Entry 2IDO (X-ray diffraction, 2.10 A resolution); this record covers chains A and B.

Chain A:
Name: DNA polymerase III epsilon subunit
From: Escherichia coli
Notes: EC 2.7.7.7; fragment: exonuclease domain
UniProt: P03007 (DPO3E_ECOLI); residue numbers follow UniProt; this construct covers 1-186
Sequence (186 residues; row label = number of the first residue in the row):
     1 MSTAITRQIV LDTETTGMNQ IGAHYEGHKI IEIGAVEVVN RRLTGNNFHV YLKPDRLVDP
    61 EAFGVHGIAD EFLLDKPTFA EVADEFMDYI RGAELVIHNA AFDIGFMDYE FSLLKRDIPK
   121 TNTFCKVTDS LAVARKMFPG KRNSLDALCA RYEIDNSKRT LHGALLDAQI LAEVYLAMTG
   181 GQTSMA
Disordered / not traced: 1-5, 158, 160, 181-186
UniProt features mapped onto this chain:
  - active site: His162 (Proton acceptor)
  - binding site (a divalent metal cation): Asp12, Glu14, Asp167
  - binding site (substrate): Asp12, Glu14, Glu61, His66, Asp167
  - mutagenesis: Thr15 (T15I: In mutD5, reduces suppression of AZT sensitivity of holC or yoaA knockouts, reduces exonuclease activity)
Bound ions: Mn2+ site 1: Asp12 (together with thymidine-5'-phosphate); Mn2+ site 2: Asp12, Glu14, Asp167 (together with thymidine-5'-phosphate)
Residues lining bound ligands: thymidine-5'-phosphate (TMP): Asp12, Thr13, Glu14, Thr15, Gly17, Met18, Glu61, Ala62, Val65, His66, Phe102, Arg159, His162, Asp167
Reported in the primary citation:
  - catalytic residues: His162 (citing earlier work)
  - conformationally variable residues (order/disorder transition): Lys158 to Thr160
  - binding site for thymidine-5'-phosphate: His66 (citing earlier work)
  - mutagenesis - H66Y: decreased catalytic activity (citing earlier work)

Chain B:
Name: Hot protein
From: Enterobacteria phage
UniProt: Q71T70 (Q71T70_BPP1); residues 1-83 here correspond to UniProt positions 5-87 (UniProt number = residue number + 4)
Sequence (83 residues; each row starts with the number of its first residue):
     1 MYDWNIAAKS QEERDKVNVD LAASGVAYKE RLNIPVIAEQ VAREQPENLR TYFMERLRHY
    61 RQLSLQLPKG SDPAYQKDDA VKK
Disordered / not traced: 1, 77-83
Reported in the primary citation:
  - conformationally variable residues (order/disorder transition): Ile6 to Ala8, Asn33 to Gln45

Interface between chain A and chain B:
Contacting residue pairs (45; chain A residue first):
  Asn47(A) with Asn5(B), hydrogen bond (backbone-side chain); Ala7(B)
  Phe48(A) with Asn5(B)
  His49(A) with Asn5(B), hydrogen bond (backbone-side chain); Ile6(B), hydrogen bond (backbone-backbone); Ala7(B)
  Val50(A) with Trp4(B); Asn5(B)
  Tyr51(A) with Ile6(B), hydrophobic; Val17(B), hydrophobic; Leu21(B)
  Leu57(A) with Leu67(B), hydrophobic; Pro68(B), hydrophobic; Ala74(B), hydrophobic
  Val58(A) with Tyr28(B)
  Pro60(A) with Tyr28(B); Tyr75(B), hydrophobic
  Phe63(A) with Tyr28(B), hydrophobic; Lys29(B)
  Ala69(A) with Ser24(B); Tyr28(B), hydrophobic
  Asp70(A) with Tyr28(B); Arg31(B), salt bridge; Leu67(B); Tyr75(B), hydrogen bond
  Glu71(A) with Ala27(B); Tyr28(B); Arg31(B), salt bridge; Tyr60(B); Leu63(B); Ser64(B), hydrogen bond; Leu67(B)
  Phe72(A) with Val17(B); Asp20(B); Leu21(B), hydrophobic; Ser24(B); Tyr60(B)
  Leu74(A) with Gln66(B)
  Pro77(A) with Trp4(B), hydrophobic
  Glu81(A) with Trp4(B)
  Val82(A) with Trp4(B)
  Glu85(A) with Asp3(B); Trp4(B), hydrogen bond (side chain-backbone); Asn5(B), hydrogen bond (side chain-backbone)
  Leu165(A) with Arg14(B)
Other interface residues (no listed pair), chain A (21 interface residues in all): Gly67, Ile68
Other interface residues (no listed pair), chain B (25 interface residues in all): Tyr2, Gly25, Leu32
Interface features reported in the paper:
  - specific contacts: Asn47(A)-Asn5(B) (hydrogen bond), His49(A)-Asn5(B) (backbone contact), His49(A)-Ile6(B) (backbone contact), Phe63(A)-Tyr28(B) (pi stacking), Asp70(A)-Arg31(B) (hydrogen bond), Glu71(A)-Arg31(B) (hydrogen bond), Pro77(A)-Trp4(B) (hydrophobic contact), Glu85(A)-Trp4(B) (hydrogen bond), Glu85(A)-Asn5(B) (hydrogen bond), Ser24(B)-Phe72(A), Gly25(B)-Phe63(A), Ser64(B)-Glu71(A) (hydrogen bond)

Summary:
Chain A and chain B form an interface of 21 and 25 residues respectively, with 7 hydrogen bonds and 2 salt
bridges. Polar pairs include Asp70(A)-Arg31(B), Glu71(A)-Arg31(B) and Asn47(A)-Asn5(B). The paper describes
hydrogen bonds between Asn47(A) and Asn5(B), Asp70(A) and Arg31(B) and Glu71(A) and Arg31(B) among others;
backbone contacts between His49(A) and Asn5(B) and His49(A) and Ile6(B); pi stacking between Phe63(A) and
Tyr28(B). The paper reports the catalytic residue His162(A); H66Y of chain A reduces catalytic activity.
Here chain A is DNA polymerase III epsilon subunit (Escherichia coli) and chain B is Hot protein
(Enterobacteria phage). Entry 2IDO (Structure of the E. coli Pol III epsilon-Hot proofreading complex) was
determined by X-ray diffraction.
